Entry 7EA7 (X-ray diffraction, 2.69 A resolution); this record covers chain A.

== Chain A ==
Protein: Gamma-aminobutyric acid receptor-associated protein
From: Homo sapiens
Reference sequence: O95166 (GBRAP_HUMAN); numbering as in UniProt (aligned over 1-117)
Chain sequence (117 residues; row label = number of the first residue in the row):
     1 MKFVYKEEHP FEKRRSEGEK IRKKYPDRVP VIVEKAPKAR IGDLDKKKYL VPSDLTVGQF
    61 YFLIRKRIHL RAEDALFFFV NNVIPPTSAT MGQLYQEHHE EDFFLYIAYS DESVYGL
Unresolved in the structure: 117
Swiss-Prot annotation at these positions:
  - region: Met1 to Arg22 (Interaction with beta-tubulin), Ala36 to Ile68 (Interaction with GABRG2), Lys48 to Leu50 (Interaction with LIR (LC3 nteracting Region) motif of ATG3)
  - site: Glu17 (Interaction with LIR (LC3 nteracting Region) motif of ATG3), Arg28 (Interaction with LIR (LC3 nteracting Region) motif of ATG3), Gly116, Leu117 (Cleavage)
  - lipidation: Gly116 (Phosphatidylethanolamine amidated glycine)

== Overview ==
Chain A is Gamma-aminobutyric acid receptor-associated protein (Homo sapiens); the structure, crystal
structure of NAP1 LIR in complex with GABARAP, was determined by X-ray diffraction together with 7EA2 and 7EAA
from the same study.
